Entry 6TMG (electron microscopy, 2.80 A resolution); this record covers chains g and h of the 48 polymer chains in the assembly.

# Chain g
Protein: ATPTG5
From: Toxoplasma gondii (strain ATCC 50853 / GT1)
Reference sequence: S7WD71 (S7WD71_TOXGG); numbering as in UniProt (aligned over 1-252)
Sequence (252 residues; row label = number of the first residue in the row):
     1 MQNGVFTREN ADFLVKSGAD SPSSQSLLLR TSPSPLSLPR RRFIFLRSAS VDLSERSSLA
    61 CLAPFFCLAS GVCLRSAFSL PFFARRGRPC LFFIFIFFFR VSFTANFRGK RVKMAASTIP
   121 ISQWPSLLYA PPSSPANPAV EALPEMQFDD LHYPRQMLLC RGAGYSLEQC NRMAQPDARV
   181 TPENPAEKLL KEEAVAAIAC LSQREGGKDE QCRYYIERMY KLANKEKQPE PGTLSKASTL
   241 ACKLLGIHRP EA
Disordered / not traced: 1-114, 227-252
Differences from the reference sequence: conflict V51 (Phe in S7WD71), C73 (Ser in S7WD71), K110 (Glu in S7WD71), T233 (Met in S7WD71)
Disulfide bonds: C200-C212

# Chain h
Protein: ATPTG6
From: Toxoplasma gondii (strain ATCC 50853 / GT1)
Reference sequence: A0A125YL08 (A0A125YL08_TOXGG); residue numbers follow UniProt; this construct covers 1-239
Sequence (239 residues; each row starts with the number of its first residue):
     1 MAETREGGQS GAASILGAEA FPELLSKVPL NPQMDEDKHF NKYKWGNEPI PVNRRTGSRM
    61 NSSIYDNRNH EAVRHPWSTD ARTFHPNDNP EADRINTQYS NMVSDSFPEG GFSDAPRFSS
   121 NWERLLAYHH GLYSPEKFNS TTKTADEIRL AVNDFAAKVH ADDPKNACKY LMIEEFKCLQ
   181 SAQARIDPQG AATKCVKWFN EWRQCAWDQE KMVKGYNYIE DRRARKHKPY IGAPDLQYS
Disordered / not traced: 1-13
Differences from the reference sequence: conflict N89 (His in A0A125YL08)
Disulfide bonds: C168-C205

# Interface between chain g and chain h
Residue-residue contacts (46; chain g residue first):
  A115(g) with D93(h)
  A116(g) with A92(h); D93(h); R94(h), hydrogen bond (backbone-backbone); T97(h)
  S117(g) with T97(h)
  T118(g) with P90(h); R94(h); D105(h)
  I119(g) with M102(h), hydrogen bond (backbone-side chain)
  I121(g) with F107(h), hydrophobic; K194(h)
  W124(g) with Y99(h), hydrophobic; M102(h); V103(h), hydrophobic; F107(h), hydrophobic; S181(h)
  P125(g) with K177(h); C178(h), hydrophobic; S181(h)
  L127(g) with T97(h); Y99(h)
  L128(g) with Y99(h), hydrophobic; A145(h), hydrophobic; I148(h), hydrophobic; R149(h), hydrogen bond (backbone-side chain)
  Y129(g) with R149(h); V152(h); N153(h), hydrogen bond; K177(h)
  P131(g) with Q98(h)
  P132(g) with T97(h); Q98(h)
  S134(g) with Q98(h), hydrogen bond
  L143(g) with R149(h); N153(h), hydrogen bond (backbone-side chain)
  P144(g) with N153(h)
  M146(g) with R149(h), hydrogen bond; L150(h); N153(h), hydrogen bond (backbone-side chain)
  Q147(g) with L150(h); N153(h); D154(h)
  F148(g) with L150(h); D154(h)
  R179(g) with A157(h)
Other interface residues (no listed pair), chain g (23 interface residues in all): E145, D149, L151
Other interface residues (no listed pair), chain h (28 interface residues in all): E91, I95, S106, D146, K158

# Overview
Chain g and chain h form an interface of 23 and 28 residues respectively; the contacts include 8 hydrogen
bonds. Polar pairs include I119(g)-M102(h), L128(g)-R149(h) and Y129(g)-N153(h).
Chain g is ATPTG5 and chain h is ATPTG6, both from Toxoplasma gondii (strain ATCC 50853 / GT1); the structure,
Cryo-EM structure of Toxoplasma gondii mitochondrial ATP synthase dimer, membrane region model, was determined
by electron microscopy together with 6TMH, 6TMI, 6TMJ, 6TMK and 6TML from the same study.
